PDB entry 1LF7 | X-ray diffraction, 1.20 A resolution | chain A

== Chain A ==
Name: Complement Protein C8gamma
Organism: Homo sapiens
UniProt: P07360 (CO8G_HUMAN); residues 1-182 here correspond to UniProt positions 21-202 (UniProt number = residue number + 20)
Chain sequence (182 residues; row label = number of the first residue in the row):
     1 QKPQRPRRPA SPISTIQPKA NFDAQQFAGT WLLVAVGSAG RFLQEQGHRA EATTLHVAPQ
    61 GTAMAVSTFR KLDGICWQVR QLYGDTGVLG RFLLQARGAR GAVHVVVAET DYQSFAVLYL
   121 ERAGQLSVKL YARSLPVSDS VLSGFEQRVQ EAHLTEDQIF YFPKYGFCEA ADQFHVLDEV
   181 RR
Disordered / not traced: 1-9, 42-48, 181-182
Sequence notes: engineered mutation Gly40 (Cys60 in P07360)
Cystine bridges: Cys76-Cys168
Curated features (UniProtKB/Swiss-Prot):
  - modified residue: Gln1 (Pyrrolidone carboxylic acid)

== Overview ==
Chain A is Complement Protein C8gamma (Homo sapiens); the structure, Crystal Structure of Human Complement
Protein C8gamma at 1.2 A Resolution, was determined by X-ray diffraction together with 1IW2 from the same
study.
